7P2Y - chains a and p of the 22 polymer chains in the assembly; structure by electron microscopy, 3.10 A resolution.

[Chain a]
Protein: ATP synthase subunit a
Source organism: Acinetobacter baumannii (strain ATCC 17978 / CIP 53.77 / LMG 1025 / NCDC KC755 / 5377)
UniProt: A3M137 (ATP6_ACIBT); numbering as in UniProt (aligned over 1-291)
Chain sequence (291 residues; each row starts with the number of its first residue):
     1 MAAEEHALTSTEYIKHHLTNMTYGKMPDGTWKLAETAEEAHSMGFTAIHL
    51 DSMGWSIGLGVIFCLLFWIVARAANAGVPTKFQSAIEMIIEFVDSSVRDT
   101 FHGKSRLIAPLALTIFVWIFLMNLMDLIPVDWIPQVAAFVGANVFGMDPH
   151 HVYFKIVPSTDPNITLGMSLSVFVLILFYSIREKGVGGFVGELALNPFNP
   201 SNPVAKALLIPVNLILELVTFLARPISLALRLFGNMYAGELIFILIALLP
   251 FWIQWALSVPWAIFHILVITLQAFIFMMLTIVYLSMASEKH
Unresolved in the structure: 1-14

[Chain p]
Protein: ATP synthase subunit b
Source organism: Acinetobacter baumannii (strain ATCC 17978 / CIP 53.77 / LMG 1025 / NCDC KC755 / 5377)
UniProt: A3M140 (ATPF_ACIBT); numbering as in UniProt (aligned over 1-156)
Chain sequence (156 residues; each row starts with the number of its first residue):
     1 MNINLTLIGQAIAFAFFVAFCMKFVWPPLINAISERQRKIADGLNAAEKA
    51 KADLADAQAQVKQELDAAKAQAAQLIEQANRRAAQLIEEARTQAAAEGER
   101 IRQQAKEAVDQEINSAREELRQQVAALAVTGAEKILNQQVDAEAHNAMLS
   151 QLAAKL
Unresolved in the structure: 1

[Interface between chain a and chain p]
Residue-residue contacts (23; chain a residue first):
  P79(a) - Q37(p)  hydrogen bond (backbone-side chain)
  P79(a) - I40(p)  hydrophobic
  T80(a) - Q37(p)
  K81(a) - I33(p)
  K81(a) - Q37(p)
  S84(a) - I33(p)
  E87(a) - R36(p)
  M88(a) - A32(p)
  M88(a) - I33(p)
  M88(a) - R36(p)
  E91(a) - R36(p)  salt bridge
  L127(a) - F14(p)
  I128(a) - F14(p)  hydrophobic
  P129(a) - Q10(p)
  P129(a) - F14(p)  hydrophobic
  V130(a) - Q10(p)
  W132(a) - L7(p)
  W132(a) - Q10(p)  hydrogen bond
  Q135(a) - I3(p)
  Q135(a) - L7(p)
  W255(a) - G9(p)
  V259(a) - F17(p)
  A262(a) - F17(p)  hydrophobic
Also at the interface, not in a pair above, chain a (20 interface residues in all): K15, P250, S258, I263
Also at the interface, not in a pair above, chain p (16 interface residues in all): N2, T6, A11, I12, F20

[In short]
Chain a and chain p form an interface of 20 and 16 residues respectively, with 2 hydrogen bonds and 1 salt
bridge. Polar pairs include E91(a)-R36(p), P79(a)-Q37(p) and W132(a)-Q10(p).
Chain a is ATP synthase subunit a and chain p is ATP synthase subunit b, both from Acinetobacter baumannii
(strain ATCC 17978 / CIP 53.77 / LMG 1025 / NCDC KC755 / 5377); the structure, F1Fo-ATP synthase from
Acinetobacter baumannii (state 1), was determined by electron microscopy (same publication as 7P3N and 7P3W).
